8SOK - chains A and D of the 6 polymer chains in the assembly; structure by electron microscopy, 4.10 A resolution (low resolution: residue-level contacts below are approximate; hydrogen-bond / salt-bridge calls are withheld).

== Chain A ==
Molecule: CST complex subunit CTC1
Organism: Escherichia coli O157:H7
UniProt: chimeric construct of P0AEY0, Q2NKJ3: residues -381 to -16 from P0AEY0 (MALE_ECO57) positions 27-392 (UniProt number = residue number + 408); residues 1-1217 from Q2NKJ3 positions 1-1217 (same numbers)
Sequence (1613 residues; each row starts with the number of its first residue; numbers below 1 keep their minus sign (Met-395 is residue -395)):
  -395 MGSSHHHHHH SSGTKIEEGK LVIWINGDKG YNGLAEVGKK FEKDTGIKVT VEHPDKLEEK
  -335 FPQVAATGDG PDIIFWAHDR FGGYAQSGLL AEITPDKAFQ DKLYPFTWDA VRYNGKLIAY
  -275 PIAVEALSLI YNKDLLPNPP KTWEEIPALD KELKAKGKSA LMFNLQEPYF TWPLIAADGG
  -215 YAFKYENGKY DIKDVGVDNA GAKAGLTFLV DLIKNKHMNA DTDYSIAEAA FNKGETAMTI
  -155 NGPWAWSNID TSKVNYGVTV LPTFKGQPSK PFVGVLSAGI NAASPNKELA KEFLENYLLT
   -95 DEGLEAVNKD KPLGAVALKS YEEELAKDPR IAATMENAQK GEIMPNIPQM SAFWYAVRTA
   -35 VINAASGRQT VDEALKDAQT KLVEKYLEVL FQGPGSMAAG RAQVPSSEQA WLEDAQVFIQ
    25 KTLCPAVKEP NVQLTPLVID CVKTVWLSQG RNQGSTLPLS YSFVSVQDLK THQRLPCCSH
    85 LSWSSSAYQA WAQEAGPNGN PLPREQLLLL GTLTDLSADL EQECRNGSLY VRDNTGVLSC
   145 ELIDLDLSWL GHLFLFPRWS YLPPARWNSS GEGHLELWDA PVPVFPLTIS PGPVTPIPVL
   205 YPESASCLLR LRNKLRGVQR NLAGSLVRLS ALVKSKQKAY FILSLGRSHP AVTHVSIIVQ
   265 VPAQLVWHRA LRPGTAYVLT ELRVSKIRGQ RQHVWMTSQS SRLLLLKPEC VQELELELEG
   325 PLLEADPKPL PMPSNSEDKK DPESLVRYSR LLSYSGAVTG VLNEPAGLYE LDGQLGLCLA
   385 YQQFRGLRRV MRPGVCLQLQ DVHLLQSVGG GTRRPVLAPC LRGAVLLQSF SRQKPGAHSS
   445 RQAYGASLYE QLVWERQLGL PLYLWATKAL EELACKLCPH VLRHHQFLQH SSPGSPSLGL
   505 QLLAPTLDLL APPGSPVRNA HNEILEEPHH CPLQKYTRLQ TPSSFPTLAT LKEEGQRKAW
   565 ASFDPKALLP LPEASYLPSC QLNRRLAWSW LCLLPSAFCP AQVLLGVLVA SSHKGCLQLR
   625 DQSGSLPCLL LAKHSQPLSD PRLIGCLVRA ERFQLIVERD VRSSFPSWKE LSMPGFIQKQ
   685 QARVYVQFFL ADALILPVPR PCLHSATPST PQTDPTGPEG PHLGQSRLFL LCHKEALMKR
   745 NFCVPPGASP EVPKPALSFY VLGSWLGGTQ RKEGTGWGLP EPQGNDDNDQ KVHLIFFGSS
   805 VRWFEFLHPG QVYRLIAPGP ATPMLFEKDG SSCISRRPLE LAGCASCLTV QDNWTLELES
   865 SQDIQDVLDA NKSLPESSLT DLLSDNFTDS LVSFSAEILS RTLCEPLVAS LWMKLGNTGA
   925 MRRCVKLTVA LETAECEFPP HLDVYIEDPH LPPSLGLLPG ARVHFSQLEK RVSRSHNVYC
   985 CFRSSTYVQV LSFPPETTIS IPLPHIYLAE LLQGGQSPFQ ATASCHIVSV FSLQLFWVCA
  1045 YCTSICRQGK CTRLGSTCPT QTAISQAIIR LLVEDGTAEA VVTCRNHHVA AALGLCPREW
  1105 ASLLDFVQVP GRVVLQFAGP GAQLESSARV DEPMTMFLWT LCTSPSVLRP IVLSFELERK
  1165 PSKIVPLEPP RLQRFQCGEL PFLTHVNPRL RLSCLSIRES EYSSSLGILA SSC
Not modelled in the structure: -395 to 7, 321-344, 708-726, 1209-1217
Construct notes: initiating methionine (-395); expression tag (-394 to -382); linker (-15 to 0)
Bound ions: Zn2+: Cys1043, Cys1046, Cys1055, Cys1062
From the paper describing this entry:
  - disease-associated variants - H484P, G503R: abolished binding to Protection of telomeres protein 1 (chain D)

== Chain D ==
Molecule: Protection of telomeres protein 1
Organism: Homo sapiens
UniProt: Q9NUX5 (POTE1_HUMAN); numbering as in UniProt (aligned over 2-634)
Sequence (646 residues; row label = number of the first residue in the row; a row labelled like 320A-320D holds insertion residues (320A, then the next letters in order); numbers below 1 keep their minus sign (Met-7 is residue -7)):
    -7 MHHHHHHGSS LVPATNYIYT PLNQLKGGTI VNVYGVVKFF KPPYLSKGTD YCSVVTIVDQ
    53 TNVKLTCLLF SGNYEALPII YKNGDIVRFH RLKIQVYKKE TQGITSSGFA SLTFEGTLGA
   113 PIIPRTSSKY FNFTTEDHKM VEALRVWAST HMSPSWTLLK LCDVQPMQYF DLTCQLLGKA
   173 EVDGASFLLK VWDGTRTPFP SWRVLIQDLV LEGDLSHIHR LQNLTIDILV YDNHVHVARS
   233 LKVGSFLRIY SLHTKLQSMN SENQTMLSLE FHLHGGTSYG RGIRVLPESN SDVDQLKKDL
   293 ESANLTANQH SDVICQSEPD DSFPSSGS
320A-320D ESDL
   321 VSLYEVERCQ QLSATILTDH QYLERTPLCA ILKQKAPQQY RIRAKLRSYK PRRLFQSVKL
   381 HCPKCHLLQE VPHEGDLDII FQDGATKTPD VKLQNTSLYD SKIWTTKNQK GRKVAVHFVK
   441 NNGILPLSNE CLLLIEGGTL SEICKLSNKF NSVIPVRSGH EDLELLDLSA PFLIQGTIHH
   501 YGCKQCSSLR SIQNLNSLVD KTSWIPSSVA EALGIVPLQY VFVMTFTLDD GTGVLEAYLM
   561 DSDKFFQIPA SEVLMDDDLQ KSVDMIMDMF CPPGIKIDAY PWLECFIKSY NVTNGTDNQI
   621 CYQIFDTTVA EDVI
Not modelled in the structure: -7 to 5, 146-148
Construct notes: initiating methionine (-7); expression tag (-6 to 1); insertion (320A-320D)
Bound ions: Zn2+: Cys382, Cys385, Cys503, Cys506
Swiss-Prot annotation at these positions:
  - region (DNA-binding): Lys33 to Thr48, Ser270 to Arg273
  - site: Ser243 (DNA-binding)
  - natural variant: Ile78 (I78T: In TPDS3; uncertain significance), Tyr89 (Y89C: In TPDS3), Gln94 (Q94E: In TPDS3), Gly95 (G95C: In TPDS3), Arg137 (R137H: In TPDS3), Asp224 (D224N: In TPDS3), Leu259 (L259S: In PFBMFT8; uncertain significance), Ser270 (S270N: In TPDS3), Arg273 (R273L: In TPDS3; R273Q: In TPDS3), Ser322 (S322L: In CRMCC3; uncertain significance), Ala532 (A532P: In TPDS3), Gln623 (Q623H: In TPDS3)
From the paper describing this entry:
  - mutagenesis - S317D/S318D/S320D/S322D, S317D/S318D/S320D: increased binding to CST complex subunit CTC1 (chain A)
  - mutagenesis - S317A/S318A/S320A: abolished binding to CST complex subunit CTC1 (chain A)

== How chain A and chain D interact ==
Contacting residue pairs - 60 pairs, chain A then chain D:
  Arg170(A) with Glu631(D)
  Ser444(A) with Asp632(D)
  His484(A) with Gln331(D); Leu332(D)
  Arg487(A) with Leu332(D); Asp632(D)
  His489(A) with Asp632(D)
  Cys584(A) with Ser303(D); Gln308(D)
  Asn587(A) with Gln308(D)
  Val613(A) with Gln330(D)
  Ser616(A) with Glu325(D)
  His617(A) with Leu320D(D); Leu323(D); Glu325(D)
  Lys618(A) with Glu320A(D); Leu320D(D)
  Arg624(A) with Glu325(D); Asp598(D)
  Ser627(A) with Ile595(D)
  Arg666(A) with Asp312(D); Asp313(D); Ser317(D)
  Gln685(A) with Ser317(D); Ser318(D)
  Pro705(A) with Leu332(D)
  Arg806(A) with Val326(D)
  Cys908(A) with Leu297(D)
  Glu909(A) with Gln308(D)
  Pro910(A) with Asn296(D)
  Leu911(A) with Asn296(D); Leu297(D)
  Val912(A) with Val305(D)
  Ala913(A) with His302(D); Ser303(D); Asp304(D)
  Ser914(A) with Asn296(D)
  Leu915(A) with Ser208(D)
  Trp916(A) with Leu292(D); Glu293(D); Asn296(D)
  Met917(A) with His209(D)
  Leu919(A) with Phe238(D); Lys289(D)
  Ala924(A) with Asp313(D)
  Met925(A) with Asp313(D)
  Arg926(A) with Asp313(D); Ser314(D)
  Tyr949(A) with Leu297(D); Thr298(D)
  Glu951(A) with Leu297(D)
  Arg975(A) with Glu293(D)
  Arg978(A) with Arg188(D)
  Ser979(A) with Asn300(D)
  Tyr983(A) with Glu293(D); Ser294(D); Thr298(D)
  Arg987(A) with Glu293(D)
  Thr1047(A) with His302(D)
  Thr1061(A) with Arg212(D)
Also at the interface, not in a pair above, chain A (48 interface residues in all): Gln490, Ser629, Gly649, Ser667, Gly920, Cys928, Ser977, Cys985
Also at the interface, not in a pair above, chain D (47 interface residues in all): Gln167, Trp184, Leu213, Lys290, Ala295, Ala299, Gln301, Pro311, Phe315, Tyr324, Met589, Pro601

== In short ==
Chain A and chain D form an interface of 48 and 47 residues respectively. Cys1043(A), Cys1046(A), Cys1055(A)
and Cys1062(A) form the Zn2+ site. From the paper: H484P and G503R of chain A abolish binding to Protection of
telomeres protein 1 (chain D); S317D/S318D/S320D/S322D and S317D/S318D/S320D of chain D increase binding to
CST complex subunit CTC1 (chain A).
Chain A is CST complex subunit CTC1 (Escherichia coli O157:H7) and chain D is Protection of telomeres protein
1 (Homo sapiens); the structure, Cryo-EM structure of human CST bound to POT1(ESDL)/TPP1 in the presence of
telomeric ssDNA, was determined by electron microscopy (same publication as 8SOJ).
